PDB entry 7VAJ | electron microscopy, 3.10 A resolution | chains I and J of the 12 polymer chains in the assembly

Chain I:
Name: V-type ATP synthase subunit G
From: Thermus thermophilus HB8
UniProtKB: Q5SIT5 (Q5SIT5_THET8); numbering as in UniProt (aligned over 1-120)
Amino-acid sequence (120 residues; each row starts with the number of its first residue):
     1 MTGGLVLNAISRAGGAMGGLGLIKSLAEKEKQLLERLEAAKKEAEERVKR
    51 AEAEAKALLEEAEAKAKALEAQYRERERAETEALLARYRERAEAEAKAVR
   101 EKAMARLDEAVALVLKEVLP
Disordered / not traced: 1-80

Chain J:
Name: V-type ATP synthase subunit E
From: Thermus thermophilus HB8
UniProtKB: P74901 (VATE_THET8); numbering as in UniProt (aligned over 1-188)
Amino-acid sequence (188 residues; each row starts with the number of its first residue):
     1 MSKLEAILSQEVEAEIQALLQEAEAKAEAVKREAEEKAKALLQARERALE
    51 AQYRAALRRAESAGELLVATARTQARGEVLEEVRRRVREALEALPQKPEW
   101 PEVVRKLALEALEALPGAKALVANPEDLPHLEALARERGVELQAEPALRL
   151 GVRAVGAEGKTQVENSLLARLDRAWDALSSKVAQALWG
Disordered / not traced: 1-60, 188

How chain I and chain J interact:
Pairs across the interface (23):
  Y88(I) - G64(J)
  Y88(I) - E65(J)
  Y88(I) - V68(J)
  A92(I) - V68(J)  hydrophobic
  E95(I) - V68(J)
  V99(I) - W187(J)
  R100(I) - E78(J)  salt bridge
  K102(I) - L186(J)  hydrogen bond (side chain-backbone)
  K102(I) - W187(J)
  A103(I) - V79(J)  hydrophobic
  A103(I) - L186(J)  hydrophobic
  A103(I) - W187(J)  hydrophobic
  R106(I) - L186(J)
  A110(I) - L186(J)  hydrophobic
  V111(I) - V83(J)  hydrophobic
  V111(I) - R86(J)
  V111(I) - V87(J)  hydrophobic
  V114(I) - L178(J)  hydrophobic
  V114(I) - V182(J)  hydrophobic
  L115(I) - A90(J)  hydrophobic
  V118(I) - R170(J)  hydrogen bond (backbone-side chain)
  L119(I) - L91(J)  hydrophobic
  L119(I) - L94(J)  hydrophobic
Interface residues without a listed pair, chain I (20 interface residues in all): R89, A96, L107, E109, E117, P120
Interface residues without a listed pair, chain J (26 interface residues in all): S62, L67, A71, R72, A75, V103, L107, L167, L171, A185

In short:
20 residues of chain I face 26 of chain J across their interface; the contacts include 2 hydrogen bonds and 1
salt bridge. Polar pairs include R100(I)-E78(J), K102(I)-L186(J) and V118(I)-R170(J).
Chain I is V-type ATP synthase subunit G and chain J is V-type ATP synthase subunit E, both from Thermus
thermophilus HB8; the structure, Nucleotide-free V1EG domain of V/A-ATPase from Thermus thermophilus,
state1-2, was determined by electron microscopy together with 7VAI, 7VAK, 7VAL, 7VAM, 7VAN, 7VAO and 11
further entries from the same study.
